PDB entry 3FPJ | X-ray diffraction, 1.80 A resolution | chains A and B

== Chain A (and B) ==
Molecule: Putative uncharacterized protein
Organism: Methanothermobacter thermautotrophicus
Notes: chain B of this document is another copy of the same molecule, construct and numbering; everything in this record applies to it too
UniProtKB: O26771 (O26771_METTH); numbering as in UniProt (aligned over 1-266)
Amino-acid sequence (298 residues; each row starts with the number of its first residue):
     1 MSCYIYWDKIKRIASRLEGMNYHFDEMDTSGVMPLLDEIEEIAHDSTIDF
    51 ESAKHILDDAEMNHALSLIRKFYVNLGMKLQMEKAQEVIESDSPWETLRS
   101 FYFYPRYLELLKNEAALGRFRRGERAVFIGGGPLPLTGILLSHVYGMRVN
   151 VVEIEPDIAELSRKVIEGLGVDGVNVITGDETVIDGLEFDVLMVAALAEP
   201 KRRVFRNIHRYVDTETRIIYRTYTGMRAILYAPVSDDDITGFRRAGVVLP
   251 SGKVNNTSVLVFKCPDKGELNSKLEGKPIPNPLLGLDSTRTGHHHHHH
Unresolved in the structure: 1, 21-27, 266-298 (chain B: 1, 267-298)
Differences from the reference sequence: engineered mutation Q81 (Glu in O26771); expression tag (267-298)
Residues lining bound ligands: S-adenosylmethionine (SAM): M78, Q81, Y107, F128, I129, G130, G131, G132, P133, L134, P135, L136, T137, V152, E153, I154, E155, I158, G179, D180, E181, A195, L197, A198, E199, R203, V204, R221
From the paper describing this entry:
  - binding site for S-adenosylmethionine: Y107, T137
  - catalytic residues: Y107 (proposed by the authors, not directly observed)
  - mutagenesis - Y107F: decreased catalytic activity

== Interface between chain A and chain B ==
Disulfides between the chains: C3(A)-C264(B), C264(A)-C3(B)
Pairs across the interface - 27 pairs, chain A then chain B:
  S2(A) - G241(B)
  S2(A) - F242(B)  hydrogen bond (side chain-backbone)
  S2(A) - R243(B)
  S2(A) - C264(B)
  C3(A) - R243(B)
  C3(A) - C264(B)  disulfide
  Y4(A) - R243(B)
  Y4(A) - R244(B)  hydrogen bond (side chain-backbone)
  D49(A) - R244(B)  salt bridge
  D49(A) - V247(B)
  E51(A) - R244(B)  salt bridge
  S52(A) - R244(B)
  H55(A) - D236(B)  salt bridge
  D236(A) - E51(B)
  D236(A) - H55(B)  salt bridge
  F242(A) - S2(B)  hydrogen bond (backbone-side chain)
  R243(A) - S2(B)
  R243(A) - C3(B)
  R243(A) - Y4(B)
  R244(A) - Y4(B)  hydrogen bond (backbone-side chain)
  R244(A) - D49(B)  salt bridge
  R244(A) - E51(B)
  R244(A) - S52(B)
  R244(A) - H55(B)
  V247(A) - D49(B)
  C264(A) - S2(B)
  C264(A) - C3(B)  disulfide
Other interface residues (no listed pair), chain A (16 interface residues in all): D237, I239, P265
Other interface residues (no listed pair), chain B (16 interface residues in all): T240, P265

== Overview ==
Chain A and chain B each contribute 16 residues to their interface; the contacts include 2 disulfide bonds, 4
hydrogen bonds and 5 salt bridges. Among the polar pairs are D49(A)-R244(B), E51(A)-R244(B) and
H55(A)-D236(B). Ligands of chain A: S-adenosylmethionine. The paper reports the catalytic residue Y107(A);
Y107F of chain A reduces catalytic activity.
Chain A and chain B are both Putative uncharacterized protein (Methanothermobacter thermautotrophicus); the
structure, Crystal Structure of E81Q mutant of MtNAS in complex with S-ADENOSYLMETHIONINE, was determined by
X-ray diffraction, deposited together with 3FPE, 3FPF, 3FPG and 3FPH.
